Entry 5N1Q (X-ray diffraction, 1.90 A resolution); this record covers chains E and F of the 6 polymer chains in the assembly.

Chain E:
Molecule: Methyl-coenzyme M reductase III from methanothermococcus thermolithotrophicus subunit beta
Source organism: Methanothermococcus thermolithotrophicus DSM 2095
Notes: EC 2.8.4.1
Amino-acid sequence (443 residues; numbered 1 to 443; the number before each row is that of its first residue):
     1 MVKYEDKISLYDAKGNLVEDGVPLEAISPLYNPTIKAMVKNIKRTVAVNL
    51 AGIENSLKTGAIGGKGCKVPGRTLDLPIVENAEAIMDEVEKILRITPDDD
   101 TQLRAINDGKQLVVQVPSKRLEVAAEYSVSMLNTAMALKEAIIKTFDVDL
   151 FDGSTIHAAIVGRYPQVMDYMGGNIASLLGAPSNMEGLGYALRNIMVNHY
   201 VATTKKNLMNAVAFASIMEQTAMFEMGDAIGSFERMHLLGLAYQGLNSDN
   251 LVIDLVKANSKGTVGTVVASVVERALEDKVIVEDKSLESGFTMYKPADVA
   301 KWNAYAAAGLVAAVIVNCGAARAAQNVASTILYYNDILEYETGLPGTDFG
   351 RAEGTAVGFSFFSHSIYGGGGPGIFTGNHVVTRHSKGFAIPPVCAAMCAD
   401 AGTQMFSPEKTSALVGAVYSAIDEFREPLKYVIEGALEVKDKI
Unresolved in the structure: 1
Ligand contacts:
  - 1-thioethanesulfonic acid (COM): Phe361, Ser365, Tyr367
  - factor 430 (F43): Ser365, Ile366, Tyr367
  - Coenzyme B (TP7): Phe361, Phe362, Tyr367, Gly368, Gly369, His379, Val380, Val381

Chain F:
Molecule: Methyl-coenzyme M reductase III from methanothermococcus thermolithotrophicus subunit gamma
Source organism: Methanothermococcus thermolithotrophicus DSM 2095
Notes: EC 2.8.4.1
Amino-acid sequence (261 residues; row label = number of the first residue in the row):
     1 MAYKPQFYPGATKIAQNRRDHLNPDFELEKLREIPDEELVKVMGHRQPGE
    51 DYKTVHPPLEEMDLPEDYVRDLVEPISGAKEGHRIRYIQFADSMYFAPAQ
   101 PYDRARMYMWRFRGVDTGSLSGRQVIEMRESNLEEISKNVLMDTSLFDPA
   151 RIGMRGATVHGHSLRLDENGLMFDALQRYVYDEKTGHVVYVKDQVGRPLD
   201 EPVDVGEPLPEEKLREITTIYRKDGVPMRDDEELLTVVKRIHRARTLGGY
   251 MPVNEVFDKLL
Unresolved in the structure: 1
Ligand contacts: factor 430 (F43): Leu120, Ser121, Gly122, Arg123, Ala157, Thr158, Val159, His160, Gly161, His162

Interface between chain E and chain F:
Pairs across the interface (125):
  Ala13(E) - Val69(F)
  Lys14(E) - Tyr68(F)
  Lys206(E) - Asp67(F)
  Asn207(E) - Asp67(F)
  Leu208(E) - Asp67(F)  hydrogen bond (backbone-side chain)
  Met209(E) - Val69(F)  hydrophobic
  Phe233(E) - Tyr250(F)
  Phe233(E) - Pro252(F)
  Met236(E) - Pro252(F)  hydrophobic
  Ile253(E) - Val69(F)  hydrophobic
  Val256(E) - Leu72(F)  hydrophobic
  Lys257(E) - Tyr68(F)
  Lys257(E) - Leu72(F)
  Ser260(E) - Leu72(F)
  Ser260(E) - Val73(F)
  Ser260(E) - Glu74(F)  hydrogen bond (backbone-backbone)
  Ser260(E) - Arg113(F)  hydrogen bond (backbone-side chain)
  Lys261(E) - Glu74(F)
  Lys261(E) - Arg113(F)  hydrogen bond (backbone-side chain)
  Gly262(E) - Arg113(F)  hydrogen bond (backbone-side chain)
  Thr263(E) - Met109(F)
  Thr263(E) - Trp110(F)  hydrogen bond (side chain-backbone)
  Thr263(E) - Arg111(F)
  Thr263(E) - Phe112(F)
  Val264(E) - Met109(F)  hydrogen bond (backbone-backbone)
  Gly265(E) - Met109(F)  hydrogen bond (backbone-backbone)
  Gly265(E) - Trp110(F)
  Thr266(E) - Trp110(F)
  Ala269(E) - Tyr3(F)
  Val272(E) - Tyr3(F)
  Glu273(E) - Ala2(F)
  Glu273(E) - Tyr3(F)  hydrogen bond (side chain-backbone)
  Leu276(E) - Tyr3(F)  hydrophobic
  Asp284(E) - Arg240(F)  salt bridge
  Leu287(E) - Glu233(F)
  Leu287(E) - Val237(F)  hydrophobic
  Glu288(E) - Ala11(F)
  Glu288(E) - Glu233(F)  hydrogen bond (backbone-side chain)
  Ser289(E) - Gly10(F)
  Ser289(E) - Glu233(F)  hydrogen bond
  Phe291(E) - Gln6(F)
  Phe291(E) - Tyr8(F)
  Phe291(E) - Pro9(F)  hydrophobic
  Phe291(E) - Glu233(F)
  Thr292(E) - Gln6(F)  hydrogen bond (backbone-side chain)
  Met293(E) - Arg240(F)
  Tyr294(E) - Tyr3(F)
  Tyr294(E) - Gln6(F)
  Lys295(E) - Arg240(F)
  Lys295(E) - Leu261(F)
  Ala297(E) - Asn254(F)  hydrogen bond (backbone-side chain)
  Asp298(E) - Asn254(F)
  Val299(E) - Pro252(F)
  Val299(E) - Asn254(F)  hydrogen bond (backbone-side chain)
  Val299(E) - Phe257(F)  hydrophobic
  Ile315(E) - Val73(F)
  Val316(E) - Val73(F)
  Asn317(E) - Gly114(F)  hydrogen bond (side chain-backbone)
  Asn317(E) - Val115(F)  hydrogen bond (side chain-backbone)
  Gly319(E) - Val73(F)
  Gly319(E) - Pro75(F)
  Ala320(E) - Val73(F)
  Ala320(E) - Glu74(F)
  Ala320(E) - Pro75(F)
  Ala320(E) - Ile76(F)  hydrogen bond (backbone-backbone)
  Ala320(E) - Ala79(F)
  Ala320(E) - Arg113(F)
  Ala320(E) - Gly114(F)
  Ala321(E) - Ala79(F)
  Ala321(E) - Gly114(F)
  Ala321(E) - Arg129(F)  hydrogen bond (backbone-side chain)
  Arg322(E) - Leu59(F)
  Arg322(E) - Arg70(F)
  Arg322(E) - Asp71(F)  salt bridge
  Arg322(E) - Pro75(F)
  Arg322(E) - Arg129(F)  hydrogen bond (backbone-side chain)
  Ala323(E) - Ile85(F)  hydrophobic
  Gln325(E) - Ile85(F)
  Gln325(E) - Asp116(F)  hydrogen bond
  Gln325(E) - Glu127(F)  hydrogen bond
  Asn326(E) - Gly114(F)  hydrogen bond (side chain-backbone)
  Asn326(E) - Val115(F)  hydrogen bond (side chain-backbone)
  Asn326(E) - Asp116(F)
  Ser329(E) - Met109(F)
  Ser329(E) - Asp116(F)
  Ser329(E) - Thr117(F)  hydrogen bond (side chain-backbone)
  Tyr333(E) - Tyr102(F)
  Tyr333(E) - Ala105(F)
  Tyr333(E) - Met109(F)  hydrophobic
  Tyr333(E) - Thr117(F)
  Tyr333(E) - Ser119(F)  hydrogen bond
  Asp336(E) - Arg106(F)  salt bridge
  Ile337(E) - Arg106(F)
  Ile337(E) - Met109(F)  hydrophobic
  Ile337(E) - Trp110(F)
  Glu339(E) - Ile241(F)
  Glu339(E) - Arg245(F)  salt bridge
  Tyr340(E) - Phe7(F)
  Tyr340(E) - Tyr8(F)
  Tyr340(E) - Pro9(F)
  Tyr340(E) - Arg106(F)
  Tyr340(E) - Val238(F)
  Tyr340(E) - Ile241(F)  hydrophobic
  Glu341(E) - Tyr3(F)  hydrogen bond
  Glu341(E) - Pro5(F)
  Glu341(E) - Gln6(F)  hydrogen bond (backbone-side chain)
  Glu341(E) - Phe7(F)  hydrogen bond (side chain-backbone)
  Gly343(E) - Val237(F)
  Gly343(E) - Arg240(F)
  Pro345(E) - Ala244(F)
  Phe349(E) - Arg245(F)
  Phe349(E) - Gly248(F)
  Phe349(E) - Pro252(F)  hydrophobic
  Gly350(E) - Arg245(F)
  Glu353(E) - Arg245(F)  salt bridge
  His364(E) - Asp116(F)  salt bridge
  His364(E) - Glu127(F)  salt bridge
  Ala401(E) - His56(F)
  Ala401(E) - Leu59(F)  hydrophobic
  Ala401(E) - Met62(F)
  Gly402(E) - Val55(F)
  Gly402(E) - His56(F)
  Thr403(E) - Val55(F)
  Thr403(E) - His56(F)
  Thr403(E) - Arg129(F)
Other interface residues (no listed pair), chain E (68 interface residues in all): Ser232, Gly290, Ala300, Thr330, Thr342, Leu344, Arg351, Cys398
Other interface residues (no listed pair), chain F (59 interface residues in all): Arg19, Glu66, Thr236, Gly249, Met251, Val253

Summary:
The interface between chain E and chain F involves 68 residues on one side and 59 on the other, with 28
hydrogen bonds and 7 salt bridges. Among the polar pairs are Asp284(E)-Arg240(F), Arg322(E)-Asp71(F) and
Asp336(E)-Arg106(F).
Here chain E is Methyl-coenzyme M reductase III from methanothermococcus thermolithotrophicus subunit beta and
chain F is Methyl-coenzyme M reductase III from methanothermococcus thermolithotrophicus subunit gamma, both
from Methanothermococcus thermolithotrophicus DSM 2095. Entry 5N1Q (Methyl-coenzyme M reductase III from
methanothermococcus thermolithotrophicus at 1.9 A resolution) was determined by X-ray diffraction together
with 5N28 and 5N2A from the same study.
